PDB entry 4AN4 | X-ray diffraction, 2.70 A resolution | chains A and B

Chain A (and B):
Protein: Glycosyl transferase
Organism: Streptomyces nogalater
Notes: chain B of this document is another copy of the same molecule, construct and numbering; everything in this record applies to it too
UniProt: Q9RN61 (Q9RN61_STRNO); residue numbers follow UniProt; this construct covers 13-390
Amino-acid sequence (400 residues; each row starts with the number of its first residue; numbers below 1 keep their minus sign (Met-9 is residue -9)):
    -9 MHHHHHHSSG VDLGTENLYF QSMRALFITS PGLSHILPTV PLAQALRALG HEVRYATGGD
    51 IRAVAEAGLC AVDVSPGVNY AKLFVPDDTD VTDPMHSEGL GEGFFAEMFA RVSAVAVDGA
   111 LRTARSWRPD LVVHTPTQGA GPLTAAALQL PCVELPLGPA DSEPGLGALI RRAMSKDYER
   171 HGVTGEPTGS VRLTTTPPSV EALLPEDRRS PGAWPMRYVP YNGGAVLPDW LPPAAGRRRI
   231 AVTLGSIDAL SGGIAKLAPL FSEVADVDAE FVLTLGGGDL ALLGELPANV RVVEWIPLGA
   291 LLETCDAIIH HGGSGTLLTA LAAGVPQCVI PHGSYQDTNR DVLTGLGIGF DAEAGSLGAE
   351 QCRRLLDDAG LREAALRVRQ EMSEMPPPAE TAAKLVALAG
Disordered / not traced: -9 to 10, 80-90, 236-244, 325-326 (chain B: -9 to 10, 75-91, 323-326)
Differences from the reference sequence: expression tag (-9 to 12)
Modified positions: Lys384 (n-dimethyl-lysine; MLY)
From the paper describing this entry:
  - post-translational modification sites: Lys384
  - contacts within the chain: Trp204-Lys384
  - binding site for deoxyuridine-5'-diphosphate: Ser236
  - catalytic residues: His25, His301 (proposed by the authors, not directly observed)
  - mutagenesis - H25A, H25N, H301A: decreased catalytic activity on nogalamycin F 4

Chain A / chain B interface:
Pairs across the interface (60):
  Arg14(A) - Glu293(B)  salt bridge
  Gln34(A) - Gln34(B)  hydrogen bond
  Gln34(A) - Ala57(B)
  Ala35(A) - Ala38(B)  hydrophobic
  Arg37(A) - Val209(B)
  Arg37(A) - Pro210(B)  hydrogen bond (side chain-backbone)
  Ala38(A) - Ala35(B)  hydrophobic
  Ala38(A) - Pro377(B)
  Ala38(A) - Pro378(B)
  Ala38(A) - Ala379(B)  hydrogen bond (backbone-backbone)
  Leu39(A) - Arg207(B)
  Leu39(A) - Pro377(B)
  Gly40(A) - Arg207(B)
  Glu42(A) - Glu293(B)
  Arg44(A) - Leu217(B)
  Arg44(A) - Glu293(B)  salt bridge
  Ile51(A) - Val216(B)  hydrophobic
  Ala55(A) - Glu56(B)
  Ala55(A) - Gly214(B)
  Ala55(A) - Ala215(B)
  Glu56(A) - Ala55(B)
  Glu56(A) - Glu56(B)
  Glu56(A) - Gly58(B)  hydrogen bond (backbone-backbone)
  Ala57(A) - Gln34(B)
  Ala57(A) - Ala57(B)
  Gly58(A) - Glu56(B)  hydrogen bond (backbone-backbone)
  Gly58(A) - Tyr211(B)
  Gly58(A) - Gly214(B)
  Leu59(A) - Gly214(B)
  Leu59(A) - Ala215(B)  hydrogen bond (backbone-backbone)
  Cys60(A) - Ala215(B)
  Ala61(A) - Ala215(B)  hydrogen bond (backbone-backbone)
  Ala61(A) - Val216(B)
  Ala61(A) - Leu217(B)  hydrogen bond (backbone-backbone)
  Trp117(A) - Glu293(B)  hydrogen bond
  Arg207(A) - Leu39(B)
  Arg207(A) - Gly40(B)
  Val209(A) - Arg37(B)
  Pro210(A) - Arg37(B)  hydrogen bond (backbone-side chain)
  Tyr211(A) - Gly58(B)
  Gly214(A) - Ala55(B)
  Gly214(A) - Gly58(B)
  Gly214(A) - Leu59(B)
  Ala215(A) - Ala55(B)
  Ala215(A) - Leu59(B)  hydrogen bond (backbone-backbone)
  Ala215(A) - Cys60(B)
  Ala215(A) - Ala61(B)  hydrogen bond (backbone-backbone)
  Val216(A) - Ile51(B)  hydrophobic
  Val216(A) - Ala61(B)
  Leu217(A) - Arg44(B)
  Leu217(A) - Ala61(B)  hydrogen bond (backbone-backbone)
  Glu293(A) - Arg14(B)  salt bridge
  Glu293(A) - Glu42(B)
  Glu293(A) - Arg44(B)  salt bridge
  Glu293(A) - Trp117(B)  hydrogen bond
  Ser373(A) - Gln11(B)
  Pro377(A) - Ala38(B)
  Pro377(A) - Leu39(B)
  Pro378(A) - Ala38(B)
  Ala379(A) - Ala38(B)  hydrogen bond (backbone-backbone)
Interface residues without a listed pair, chain A (38 interface residues in all): Val62, Asp63, Ser116, Leu221, Pro222, Pro287, Ala290
Interface residues without a listed pair, chain B (38 interface residues in all): Asp63, Ser116, Gly213, Leu221, Pro222, Pro287, Ala290

In short:
Chain A and chain B each contribute 38 residues to their interface; the contacts include 15 hydrogen bonds and
4 salt bridges. Polar contacts include Arg14(A)-Glu293(B), Arg44(A)-Glu293(B) and Gln34(A)-Gln34(B). The paper
reports catalytic residues His25(A) and His301(A); H25A, H25N and H301A of chain A reduce catalytic activity
on nogalamycin F 4.
Both chains are Glycosyl transferase (Streptomyces nogalater). Entry 4AN4 (Crystal structure of the
glycosyltransferase SnogD from Streptomyces nogalater) was determined by X-ray diffraction, deposited together
with 4AMB and 4AMG.
